Entry 6WZO (X-ray diffraction, 1.42 A resolution); this record covers chains A and B.

Chain A (and B):
Protein: Nucleoprotein
Organism: Severe acute respiratory syndrome coronavirus 2
Notes: chain B of this document is another copy of the same molecule, construct and numbering; everything in this record applies to it too
UniProt: P0DTC9 (NCAP_SARS2); numbering as in UniProt (aligned over 247-364)
Amino-acid sequence (121 residues; numbered 244 to 364; the number before each row is that of its first residue):
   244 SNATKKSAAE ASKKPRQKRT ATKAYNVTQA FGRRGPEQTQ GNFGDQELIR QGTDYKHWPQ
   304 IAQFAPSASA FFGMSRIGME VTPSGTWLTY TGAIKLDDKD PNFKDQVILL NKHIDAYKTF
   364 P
Not modelled in the structure: 244-256 (chain B: 244-253)
Construct notes: expression tag (244-246)

Chain A / chain B interface:
Residue-residue contacts (133; chain A residue first):
  Arg259(A) with Ala313(B); Met317(B)
  Gln260(A) with Gln306(B), hydrogen bond (side chain-backbone); Phe307(B); Ala308(B); Pro309(B); Ser310(B), hydrogen bond (backbone-backbone); Ala313(B); Met317(B); Ile337(B)
  Lys261(A) with Ala305(B), hydrogen bond (side chain-backbone); Gln306(B); Ala308(B), hydrogen bond (side chain-backbone)
  Arg262(A) with Ser310(B), hydrogen bond (backbone-side chain); Ser312(B); Ala313(B)
  Thr263(A) with Ser312(B)
  Ala264(A) with Ser312(B), hydrogen bond (backbone-side chain)
  Phe274(A) with Ser312(B); Ala313(B), hydrophobic; Gly316(B); Met317(B), hydrophobic
  Arg277(A) with Gly316(B), hydrogen bond (side chain-backbone)
  Gly278(A) with Arg319(B), hydrogen bond (backbone-side chain)
  Pro279(A) with Arg319(B)
  Glu280(A) with Arg319(B), hydrogen bond (backbone-side chain)
  Gln281(A) with Arg319(B)
  Gln283(A) with Arg319(B), hydrogen bond (backbone-side chain)
  Gly284(A) with Gly316(B); Met317(B); Ser318(B)
  Asn285(A) with Ser318(B); Arg319(B); Ile320(B), hydrogen bond (side chain-backbone)
  Phe286(A) with Phe315(B); Ile320(B), hydrophobic
  Thr296(A) with Ser312(B)
  Trp301(A) with Ala311(B); Ser312(B)
  Ile304(A) with Phe315(B)
  Ala305(A) with Lys261(B), hydrogen bond (backbone-side chain)
  Gln306(A) with Gln260(B), hydrogen bond (backbone-side chain); Lys261(B)
  Phe307(A) with Gln260(B); Leu331(B), hydrophobic
  Ala308(A) with Gln260(B); Lys261(B), hydrogen bond (backbone-side chain); Ala311(B), hydrophobic; Phe315(B)
  Pro309(A) with Gln260(B); Phe314(B)
  Ser310(A) with Gln260(B), hydrogen bond (backbone-backbone); Arg262(B), hydrogen bond (side chain-backbone)
  Ala311(A) with Trp301(B); Ala308(B), hydrophobic
  Ser312(A) with Arg262(B); Thr263(B); Ala264(B), hydrogen bond (side chain-backbone); Phe274(B); Thr296(B); Trp301(B)
  Ala313(A) with Arg259(B); Gln260(B); Arg262(B); Phe274(B), hydrophobic
  Phe314(A) with Ala308(B), hydrophobic; Pro309(B)
  Phe315(A) with Phe286(B); Ile304(B); Ala308(B), hydrophobic
  Gly316(A) with Phe274(B); Arg277(B), hydrogen bond (backbone-side chain); Gly284(B)
  Met317(A) with Arg259(B); Gln260(B); Phe274(B), hydrophobic; Gly284(B)
  Ser318(A) with Gly284(B); Asn285(B); Tyr333(B), hydrogen bond
  Arg319(A) with Gly278(B), hydrogen bond (side chain-backbone); Pro279(B); Glu280(B), hydrogen bond (side chain-backbone); Gln281(B); Gln283(B), hydrogen bond (side chain-backbone); Asn285(B)
  Ile320(A) with Asn285(B), hydrogen bond (backbone-side chain); Phe286(B), hydrophobic; Ile357(B)
  Gly321(A) with Ile357(B)
  Met322(A) with Leu353(B), hydrophobic; Asn354(B); Ile357(B), hydrophobic
  Ser327(A) with Lys338(B)
  Thr329(A) with Lys338(B); Leu339(B), hydrogen bond (backbone-backbone); Phe346(B)
  Trp330(A) with Ala336(B), hydrophobic; Ile337(B); Lys338(B)
  Leu331(A) with Phe307(B), hydrophobic; Ala336(B); Ile337(B), hydrogen bond (backbone-backbone)
  Thr332(A) with Gly335(B)
  Tyr333(A) with Met317(B); Ser318(B), hydrogen bond; Tyr333(B), hydrophobic; Thr334(B), hydrogen bond (backbone-side chain); Gly335(B), hydrogen bond (backbone-backbone); Ala336(B); Ile337(B), hydrophobic
  Thr334(A) with Tyr333(B), hydrogen bond (side chain-backbone); Thr334(B)
  Gly335(A) with Thr332(B); Tyr333(B), hydrogen bond (backbone-backbone)
  Ala336(A) with Trp330(B), hydrophobic; Leu331(B); Tyr333(B)
  Ile337(A) with Gln260(B); Trp330(B); Leu331(B), hydrogen bond (backbone-backbone); Tyr333(B), hydrophobic
  Lys338(A) with Ser327(B); Thr329(B); Trp330(B)
  Leu339(A) with Thr329(B), hydrogen bond (backbone-backbone); Leu331(B)
  Phe346(A) with Thr329(B)
  Val350(A) with Met322(B)
  Leu353(A) with Met322(B), hydrophobic
  Asn354(A) with Met322(B)
  Ile357(A) with Ile320(B); Gly321(B)
Also at the interface, not in a pair above, chain A (57 interface residues in all): Glu323, Asp341, Asp358
Also at the interface, not in a pair above, chain B (57 interface residues in all): Thr282, Gly328, Val350, Asp358

Overview:
Chain A and chain B each contribute 57 residues to their interface, with 32 hydrogen bonds. Among the polar
pairs are Gln260(A)-Gln306(B), Lys261(A)-Ala305(B) and Lys261(A)-Ala308(B).
Chain A and chain B are both Nucleoprotein (Severe acute respiratory syndrome coronavirus 2); the structure,
Structure of SARS-CoV-2 Nucleocapsid dimerization domain, P1 form, was determined by X-ray diffraction (same
publication as 6WZQ).
